PDB entry 2KEI | solution NMR | chains B and D of the 4 polymer chains in the assembly

== Chain B ==
Name: Lactose operon repressor
Organism: Escherichia coli
UniProt: P03023 (LACI_ECOLI); numbering as in UniProt (aligned over 1-62)
Sequence (62 residues; each row starts with the number of its first residue):
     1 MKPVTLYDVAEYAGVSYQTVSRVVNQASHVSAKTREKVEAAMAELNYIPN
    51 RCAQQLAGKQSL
Construct notes: engineered mutation Cys52 (Val in P03023)
From the paper describing this entry:
  - binding site for the 23-nt DNA strand: Leu6, Tyr7, Ser16, Tyr17, Gln18, Thr19, Ser21, Arg22, Asn25, His29, Val30, Ser31, Thr34, Leu56
  - specificity-determining residues: Tyr17, Gln18, Arg22

== Chain D ==
Molecule: 23-nt DNA strand
Sequence (23 nucleotides; numbered -1 to 22; 1 number in that range is skipped by the numbering (no residue carries it; nothing is unmodelled there); the number before each row is that of its first residue; numbers below 1 keep their minus sign (DA-1 is residue -1)):
    -1 A
     1 AATTGTTATCCGCTCACAATTC

== Chain B / chain D interface ==
Residue-residue contacts - 20 pairs, chain B then chain D:
  Val15(B) - DG5(D)  phosphate contact
  Ser16(B) - DG5(D)  phosphate contact
  Ser16(B) - DT6(D)  base contact
  Tyr17(B) - DA8(D)  base contact
  Gln18(B) - DT6(D)  base contact
  Gln18(B) - DT7(D)  base contact
  Thr19(B) - DT4(D)  sugar contact
  Thr19(B) - DG5(D)  phosphate contact
  Arg22(B) - DT4(D)  base contact
  Arg22(B) - DG5(D)  base contact
  Ser28(B) - DT3(D)  phosphate contact
  His29(B) - DA2(D)  phosphate contact
  His29(B) - DT3(D)  phosphate contact
  His29(B) - DT4(D)  base contact
  Val30(B) - DT3(D)  phosphate contact
  Ser31(B) - DT3(D)  phosphate contact
  Ser31(B) - DT4(D)  phosphate contact
  Thr34(B) - DT4(D)  phosphate contact
  Leu56(B) - DC11(D)  sugar contact
  Leu56(B) - DG12(D)  base contact
Interface residues without a listed pair, chain B (14 interface residues in all): Gly14, Ala57

== Summary ==
Chain B and chain D form an interface of 14 and 9 residues respectively. From the paper: a binding site for
the 23-nt DNA strand at Leu6(B), Tyr7(B) and Ser16(B) among others; specificity determinants Tyr17(B),
Gln18(B) and Arg22(B).
Here chain B is Lactose operon repressor (Escherichia coli) and chain D is a 23-nt DNA strand. Entry 2KEI
(Refined Solution Structure of a Dimer of LAC repressor DNA-Binding domain complexed to its natural operator
...) was determined by solution NMR, deposited together with 2KEJ and 2KEK.
